8X9U - chains B and R of the 5 polymer chains in the assembly; structure by electron microscopy, 2.88 A resolution.

# Chain B
Protein: Guanine nucleotide-binding protein G(I)/G(S)/G(T) subunit beta-1
Organism: Rattus norvegicus
Reference sequence: P54311 (GBB1_RAT); residues 2-340 here = UniProt positions 2-340
Chain sequence (344 residues; each row starts with the number of its first residue; numbers below 1 keep their minus sign (Gly-3 is residue -3)):
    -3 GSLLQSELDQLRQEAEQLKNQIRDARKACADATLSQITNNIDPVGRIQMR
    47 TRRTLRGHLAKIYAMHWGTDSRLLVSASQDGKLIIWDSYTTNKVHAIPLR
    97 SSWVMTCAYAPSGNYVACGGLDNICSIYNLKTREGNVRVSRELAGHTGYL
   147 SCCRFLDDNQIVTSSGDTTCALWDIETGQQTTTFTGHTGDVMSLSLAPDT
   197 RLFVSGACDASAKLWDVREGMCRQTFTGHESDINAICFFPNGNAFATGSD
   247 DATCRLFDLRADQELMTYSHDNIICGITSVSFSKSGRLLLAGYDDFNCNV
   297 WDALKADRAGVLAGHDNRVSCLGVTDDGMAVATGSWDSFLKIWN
Unresolved in the structure: -3 to 2
Differences from the reference sequence: expression tag (-3 to 1)
Swiss-Prot annotation at these positions:
  - modified residue: Ser2 (N-acetylserine), His266 (Phosphohistidine)

# Chain R
Protein: Adhesion G-protein coupled receptor D1
Organism: Homo sapiens
Reference sequence: Q6QNK2 (AGRD1_HUMAN); residue numbers follow UniProt; this construct covers 277-874
Chain sequence (598 residues; each row starts with the number of its first residue):
   277 HPIITNLTEERKTFQSPGVILSYLQNVSLSLPSKSLSEQTALNLTKTFLK
   327 AVGEILLLPGWIALSEDSAVVLSLIDTIDTVMGHVSSNLHGSTPQVTVEG
   377 SSAMAEFSVAKILPKTVNSSHYRFPAHGQSFIQIPHEAFHRHAWSTVVGL
   427 LYHSMHYYLNNIWPAHTKIAEAMHHQDCLLFATSHLISLEVSPPPTLSQN
   477 LSGSPLITVHLKHRLTRKQHSEATNSSNRVFVYCAFLDFSSGEGVWSNHG
   527 CALTRGNLTYSVCRCTHLTNFAILMQVVPLELARGHQVALSSISYVGCSL
   577 SVLCLVATLVTFAVLSSVSTIRNQRYHIHANLSFAVLVAQVLLLISFRLE
   627 PGTTPCQVMAVLLHYFFLSAFAWMLVEGLHLYSMVIKVFGSEDSKHRYYY
   677 GMGWGFPLLICIISLSFAMDSYGTSNNCWLSLASGAIWAFVAPALFVIVV
   727 NIGILIAVTRVISQISADNYKIHGDPSAFKLTAKAVAVLLPILGTSWVFG
   777 VLAVNGCAVVFQYMFATLNSLQGLFIFLFHCLLNSEVRAAFKHKTKVWSL
   827 TSSSARTSNAKPFHSDLMNGTRPGMASTKLSPWDKSSHSAHRVDLSAV
Unresolved in the structure: 277-561, 745-752, 780-785, 828-874
Swiss-Prot annotation at these positions:
  - region: Asn546 to Val554 (Stachel)
  - binding site (17beta-hydroxy-5alpha-androstan-3-one): Gln563, Asn795
  - site: Leu544, Thr545 (Cleavage)
  - glycosylation (N-linked (GlcNAc...) asparagine): Asn282, Asn302, Asn319, Asn394, Asn476, Asn501, Asn533
  - natural variant: Pro293 (P293A: Does not affect subcellular location), Gly294 (G294R: Does not affect subcellular location), Pro308 (P308S: Does not affect subcellular location), Leu318 (L318F: Does not affect subcellular location), Ser349 (S349N: Does not affect subcellular location), Asn364 (N364S: Does not affect subcellular location), Thr369 (T369M: Does not affect subcellular location), Phe383 (F383S: Does not affect subcellular location), Val393 (V393M: Does not affect subcellular location), His397 (H397Q: Does not affect subcellular location), Arg399 (R399C: Does not affect subcellular location), Gly404 (G404A: Does not affect subcellular location), 57 further natural variant entries in UniProt
  - mutagenesis: His543 (H543D: Increased G protein-coupled receptor signaling; H543R: Does not affect membrane trafficking and basal activity. Abolished autoproteolytic cleavage), Leu544 (L544N: Increased G protein-coupled receptor signaling), Thr545 (T545A: Decreased autoproteolytic cleavage and decreased G-protein coupled receptor activity; does not affect subcellular location), Asn546 (N546A: Strongly decreased G protein-coupled receptor signaling), Phe547 (F547A: Strongly decreased G protein-coupled receptor signaling), Ile549 (I549A: Strongly decreased G protein-coupled receptor signaling), Leu550 (L550A: Abolishes G-protein coupled receptor activity; does not affect subcellular location), Met551 (M551A: Abolishes G-protein coupled receptor activity; does not affect subcellular location), Val553 (V553A: Strongly decreased G protein-coupled receptor signaling), Val554 (V554A: Abolishes G-protein coupled receptor activity; does not affect subcellular location), Gln563 (Q563A: Decreased activation by 5alpha-dihydrotestosterone), His605 (H605A: Strongly decreased G protein-coupled receptor signaling), 32 further mutagenesis entries in UniProt
Disulfide bonds: Cys632-Cys704
Ligand contacts: Metenolone (A1LU1): Leu619, Leu639, His640, Trp705, Leu706, Ile713, Phe716, Trp773, Phe791

# How chain B and chain R interact
Pairs across the interface (6):
  Phe292(B) - His819(R)
  Asn293(B) - Leu826(R)
  Val307(B) - Leu826(R)  hydrophobic
  Ala309(B) - Val823(R)
  His311(B) - His819(R)  hydrogen bond (backbone-side chain)
  Asp312(B) - His819(R)
Also at the interface, not in a pair above, chain R (5 interface residues in all): Val594, Thr827

# In short
The interface between chain B and chain R involves 6 residues on one side and 5 on the other, with 1 hydrogen
bond. Its one hydrogen-bonded contact is His311(B)-His819(R). Bound to chain R: Metenolone.
Chain B is Guanine nucleotide-binding protein G(I)/G(S)/G(T) subunit beta-1 (Rattus norvegicus) and chain R is
Adhesion G-protein coupled receptor D1 (Homo sapiens); the structure, Identification, structure and agonist
design of an androgen membrane receptor, was determined by electron microscopy (same publication as 8X9S,
8X9T, 9IV1 and 9IV2).
